Entry 8J8Z (electron microscopy, 3.40 A resolution); this record covers chains B and I of the 8 polymer chains in the assembly.

[Chain B]
Molecule: Beta-arrestin-1
Source organism: Rattus norvegicus
UniProt: P29066 (ARRB1_RAT); residue numbers follow UniProt; this construct covers 1-418
Amino-acid sequence (418 residues; numbered 1 to 418; the number before each row is that of its first residue):
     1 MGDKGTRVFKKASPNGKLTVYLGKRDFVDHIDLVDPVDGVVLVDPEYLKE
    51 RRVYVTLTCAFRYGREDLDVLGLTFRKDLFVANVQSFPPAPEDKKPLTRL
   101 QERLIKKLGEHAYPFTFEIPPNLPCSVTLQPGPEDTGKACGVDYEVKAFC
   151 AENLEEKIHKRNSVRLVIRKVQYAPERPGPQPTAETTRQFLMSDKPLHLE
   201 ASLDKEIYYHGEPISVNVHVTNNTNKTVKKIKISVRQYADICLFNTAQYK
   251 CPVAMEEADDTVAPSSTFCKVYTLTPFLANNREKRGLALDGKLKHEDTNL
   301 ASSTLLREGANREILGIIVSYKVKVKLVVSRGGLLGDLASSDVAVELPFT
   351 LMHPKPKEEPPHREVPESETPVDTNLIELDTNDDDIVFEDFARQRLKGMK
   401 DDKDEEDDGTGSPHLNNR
Unresolved in the structure: 1-5, 330-341, 358-418
Curated features (UniProtKB/Swiss-Prot):
  - binding site (1D-myo-inositol hexakisphosphate): Lys-250, Met-255, Lys-324, Lys-326
  - modified residue: Tyr-47 (Phosphotyrosine), Ser-412 (Phosphoserine)
  - mutagenesis: Val-53 (V53D: Inhibits internalization of EDNRA, EDNRB and ADRB2. No effect on interaction with SRC; impairs ADRB2- and HTR1A-mediated ERK phosphorylation; impairs sequestration of ADRB2), Pro-91 (P91G: Impairs interaction with SRC; impairs ADRB2- and HTR1A-mediated ERK phosphorylation; no effect on sequestration of ADRB2; when associated with E-121), Pro-121 (P121E: Impairs interaction with SRC; impairs ADRB2- and HTR1A-mediated ERK phosphorylation; no effect on sequestration of ADRB2; when associated with G-91), Ser-412 (S412A: Abolishes phosphorylation and inhibits ADRB2 endocytosis; no effect on interaction with ADRB2; S412D: Impairs interaction with SRC ...)

[Chain I]
Molecule: Fab30 Heavy Chain
Source organism: Mus musculus
Amino-acid sequence (237 residues; numbered 1 to 237; the number before each row is that of its first residue):
     1 EISEVQLVESGGGLVQPGGSLRLSCAASGFNVYSSSIHWVRQAPGKGLEW
    51 VASISSYYGYTYYADSVKGRFTISADTSKNTAYLQMNSLRAEDTAVYYCA
   101 RSRQFWYSGLDYWGQGTLVTVSSASTKGPSVFPLAPSSKSTSGGTAALGC
   151 LVKDYFPEPVTVSWNSGALTSGVHTFPAVLQSSGLYSLSSVVTVPSSSLG
   201 TQTYICNVNHKPSNTKVDKKVEPKSCDKTHHHHHHHH
Unresolved in the structure: 1-4, 122-237
Disulfide bonds: Cys-25/Cys-99

[How chain B and chain I interact]
Residue-residue contacts - 23 pairs, chain B then chain I:
  His-210(B) / Ser-34(I)
  His-210(B) / Phe-105(I)
  Gly-211(B) / Tyr-33(I)
  Gly-211(B) / Ser-34(I)
  Gly-211(B) / Tyr-57(I)
  Thr-275(B) / Tyr-33(I)
  Pro-276(B) / Tyr-57(I)
  Phe-277(B) / Tyr-33(I)
  Phe-277(B) / Tyr-57(I)  hydrophobic
  Leu-278(B) / Tyr-57(I)  hydrogen bond (backbone-backbone)
  Ala-279(B) / Ser-56(I)
  Ala-279(B) / Tyr-57(I)  hydrogen bond (backbone-backbone)
  Ala-279(B) / Tyr-58(I)
  Ala-279(B) / Gly-59(I)
  Arg-282(B) / Tyr-58(I)
  Arg-282(B) / Tyr-60(I)  hydrogen bond
  Asp-297(B) / Tyr-58(I)
  Asp-297(B) / Tyr-60(I)  hydrogen bond
  Thr-298(B) / Tyr-58(I)
  Asn-299(B) / Tyr-57(I)
  Asn-299(B) / Phe-105(I)
  Leu-300(B) / Tyr-57(I)  hydrogen bond (backbone-side chain)
  His-353(B) / Phe-105(I)
Other interface residues (no listed pair), chain B (15 interface residues in all): Glu-212, Pro-213
Other interface residues (no listed pair), chain I (10 interface residues in all): Asn-31, Trp-106

[Overview]
Chain B and chain I form an interface of 15 and 10 residues respectively; the contacts include 5 hydrogen
bonds. Among the polar pairs are Arg-282(B)/Tyr-60(I), Asp-297(B)/Tyr-60(I) and Leu-300(B)/Tyr-57(I). From
UniProt: 4 residues binding 1D-myo-inositol hexakisphosphate and 4 mutagenesis sites on chain B.
Here chain B is Beta-arrestin-1 (Rattus norvegicus) and chain I is Fab30 Heavy Chain (Mus musculus). Entry
8J8Z (Structure of beta-arrestin1 in complex with D6Rpp) was determined by electron microscopy together with
8GO9, 8J8R, 8J8V, 8J97, 8J9K and 8JAF from the same study.
